5OFN - chains A and B of the 3 polymer chains in the assembly; structure by X-ray diffraction, 3.00 A resolution.

== Chain A ==
Name: DNA primase small subunit PriS
Organism: Sulfolobus solfataricus (strain ATCC 35092 / DSM 1617 / JCM 11322 / P2)
Notes: EC 2.7.7.-
Reference sequence: Q97Z83 (PRIS_SULSO); residue numbers follow UniProt; this construct covers 1-330
Chain sequence (330 residues; numbered 1 to 330; the number before each row is that of its first residue):
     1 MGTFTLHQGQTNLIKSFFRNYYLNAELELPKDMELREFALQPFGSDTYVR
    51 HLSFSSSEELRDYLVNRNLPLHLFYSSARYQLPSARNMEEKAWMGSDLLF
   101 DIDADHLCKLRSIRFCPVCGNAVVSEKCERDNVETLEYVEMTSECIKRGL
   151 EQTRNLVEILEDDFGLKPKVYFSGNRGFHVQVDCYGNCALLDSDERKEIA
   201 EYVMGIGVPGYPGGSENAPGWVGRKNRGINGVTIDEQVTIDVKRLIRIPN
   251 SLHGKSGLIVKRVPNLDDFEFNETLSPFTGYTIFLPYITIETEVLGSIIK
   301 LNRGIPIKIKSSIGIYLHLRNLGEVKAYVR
Disordered / not traced: 1-10, 330
Ion coordination: Zn2+: Cys116, Cys119, Cys128, Asp131
Curated features (UniProtKB/Swiss-Prot):
  - active site: Asp101, Asp103, Asp235
  - binding site (Zn(2+)): Cys116, Cys119, Cys128, Asp131
  - mutagenesis: Phe164 (F164E: Strong decrease in interaction with PriL), Gly165 (G165I: Partial destabilization of PriS-PriL complex)

== Chain B ==
Name: DNA primase large subunit PriL, PriL-X fusion protein
Organism: Sulfolobus solfataricus (strain ATCC 35092 / DSM 1617 / JCM 11322 / P2)
Reference sequence: Q9UWW1 (PRIL_SULSO); residues 1-215 carry their UniProt numbers (215 of 324 residues fall inside the UniProt entry; the rest is not from it)
Chain sequence (324 residues; numbered 1 to 324; the number before each row is that of its first residue):
     1 MALDVKKYPFIKSLDDELKKYGGGITLTDLLLNSTTLIDQAKDRIQKTKS
    51 GDELPHYVSYNEPVLVFYTTLLSLAILNDVKLIRRYAYAEAKQFRSLLHT
   101 ENEENLLEISKLLDLKINRCDPIKFYLEKKRRIIQKEFCVHFIDYLKYTK
   151 DLKEDWKLSGQILHKGYVYLDKNQLIGLIAESIKSKIVEMIRPLNLKEIP
   201 EKLKSLIERRGKVEGKFPPQPKKSSDYSWIEKVLEMGLQDSRKRFILYVA
   251 SRYLVNVKGVNEDEALQTLKEFYYKLQSGKVYESWLKSVINGVKKKGLLP
   301 WSLKRIEERDKEMYNEIIRVLKNS
Disordered / not traced: 1-2, 209-324

== Interface between chain A and chain B ==
Contacting residue pairs (32):
  Asp162(A) with His164(B); Lys165(B), hydrogen bond (backbone-backbone)
  Asp163(A) with Leu163(B); His164(B); Lys165(B); Gly166(B), hydrogen bond (backbone-backbone)
  Phe164(A) with Phe142(B), hydrophobic; Leu158(B), hydrophobic; Leu163(B), hydrophobic; Lys165(B); Gly166(B)
  Gly165(A) with Lys165(B); Gly166(B)
  Cys188(A) with Ile143(B), hydrophobic
  Asp192(A) with Lys150(B), salt bridge
  Glu195(A) with Leu146(B); Lys150(B), salt bridge
  Glu198(A) with Leu146(B); Lys157(B); Leu158(B), hydrogen bond (side chain-backbone)
  Glu201(A) with Lys157(B); Ser159(B)
  Tyr202(A) with Leu158(B); Ser159(B); Leu163(B)
  Gly207(A) with Ser159(B)
  Val208(A) with Ser159(B)
  Pro212(A) with Glu128(B)
  Pro219(A) with Ile123(B), hydrophobic; Ile162(B), hydrophobic; His164(B)
  Gly220(A) with Leu163(B)
Also at the interface, not in a pair above, chain A (23 interface residues in all): Asn187, Leu191, Ile199, Pro209, Tyr211, Gly213, Gly214, Val222
Also at the interface, not in a pair above, chain B (20 interface residues in all): Tyr126, Leu127, Lys147, Gly160, Gln161, Tyr167

== In short ==
Chain A and chain B form an interface of 23 and 20 residues respectively, with 3 hydrogen bonds and 2 salt
bridges. Among the polar pairs are Asp192(A)-Lys150(B), Glu195(A)-Lys150(B) and Glu198(A)-Leu158(B).
Chain A is DNA primase small subunit PriS and chain B is DNA primase large subunit PriL, PriL-X fusion
protein, both from Sulfolobus solfataricus (strain ATCC 35092 / DSM 1617 / JCM 11322 / P2); the structure,
Crystal structure of the heterotrimeric PriSLX primase from S. solfataricus, was determined by X-ray
diffraction, deposited together with 5OF3.
